2EVP - chain A; structure by X-ray diffraction, 1.70 A resolution.

Chain A:
Molecule: Myoglobin
From: Physeter catodon
UniProt: P02185 (MYG_PHYCA); numbering as in UniProt (aligned over 1-153)
Amino-acid sequence (153 residues; row label = number of the first residue in the row):
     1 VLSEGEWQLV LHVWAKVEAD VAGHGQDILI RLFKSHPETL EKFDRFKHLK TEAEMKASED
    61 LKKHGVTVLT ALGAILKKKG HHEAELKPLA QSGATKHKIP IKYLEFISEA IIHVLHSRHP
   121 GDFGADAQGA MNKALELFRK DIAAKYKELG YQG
Sequence notes: engineered mutation Gly93 (His in P02185)
Residues lining bound ligands: heme (HEM): Thr39, Lys42, Phe43, Arg45, His64, Thr67, Val68, Ala71, Leu72, Leu89, Ser92, His97, Ile99, Tyr103, Leu104, Ile107, Ile111, Phe138
Reported in the primary citation:
  - binding site for beta-mercaptoethanol: Leu89

In short:
Ligands of chain A: heme. From the paper: a binding site for beta-mercaptoethanol at Leu89.
Chain A is Myoglobin (Physeter catodon); the structure, The Structures of Thiolate- and Carboxylate-Ligated
Ferric H93G Myoglobin: Models for Cytochrome P450 and for Oxyanion-Bound ..., was determined by X-ray
diffraction together with 2EVK from the same study.
